5V74 - chains Q3 and Q8 of the 270 polymer chains in the assembly; structure by X-ray diffraction, 3.51 A resolution.

Chain Q3:
Protein: Microcompartments protein
Organism: Haliangium ochraceum (strain DSM 14365 / JCM 11303 / SMP-2)
Reference sequence: D0LID5 (D0LID5_HALO1); residue numbers follow UniProt; this construct covers 1-99
Sequence (99 residues; numbered 1 to 99; the number before each row is that of its first residue):
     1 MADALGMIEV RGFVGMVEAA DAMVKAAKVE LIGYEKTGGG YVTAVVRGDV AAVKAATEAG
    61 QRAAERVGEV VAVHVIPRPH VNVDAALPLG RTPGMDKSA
Disordered / not traced: 1, 94-99
Curated features (UniProtKB/Swiss-Prot):
  - mutagenesis: Lys28 (K28A: Forms larger hexamer patches, increases hexamer stacking), Arg78 (R78A: Forms smaller hexamer patches)

Chain Q8:
Protein: Microcompartments protein
Organism: Haliangium ochraceum (strain DSM 14365 / JCM 11303 / SMP-2)
Reference sequence: D0LID6 (D0LID6_HALO1); numbering as in UniProt (aligned over 1-212)
Sequence (212 residues; each row starts with the number of its first residue):
     1 MSITLRTYIF LDALQPQLAT FIGKTARGFL PVPGQASLWV EIAPGIAINR VTDAALKATK
    61 VQPAVQVVER AYGLLEVHHF DQGEVLAAGS TILDKLEVRE EGRLKPQVMT HQIIRAVEAY
   121 QTQIINRNSQ GMMILPGESL FILETQPAGY AVLAANEAEK AANVHLVNVT PYGAFGRLYL
   181 AGSEAEIDAA AEAAEAAIRS VSGVAQESFR DR
Disordered / not traced: 1-2, 206-212

How chain Q3 and chain Q8 interact:
Contacting residue pairs (9; chain Q3 residue first):
  Lys25(Q3) - Ala13(Q8)
  Lys25(Q3) - Gln15(Q8)  hydrogen bond (backbone-side chain)
  Lys25(Q3) - Lys160(Q8)  hydrogen bond (side chain-backbone)
  Ala26(Q3) - Asp12(Q8)
  Ala26(Q3) - Ala13(Q8)  hydrogen bond (backbone-backbone)
  Asp49(Q3) - Asp81(Q8)
  Ala51(Q3) - Gln82(Q8)
  Ala51(Q3) - Gly83(Q8)
  Ala55(Q3) - Phe10(Q8)  hydrophobic
Also at the interface, not in a pair above, chain Q3 (7 interface residues in all): Ala27, Ala52

Overview:
7 residues of chain Q3 and 8 residues of chain Q8 are in contact; the contacts include 3 hydrogen bonds. Polar
pairs include Lys25(Q3)-Gln15(Q8), Lys25(Q3)-Lys160(Q8) and Ala26(Q3)-Ala13(Q8). UniProt lists 2 mutagenesis
sites on chain Q3.
Chain Q3 is Microcompartments protein and chain Q8 is Microcompartments protein, both from Haliangium
ochraceum (strain DSM 14365 / JCM 11303 / SMP-2); the structure, Structure of the intact Haliangium ochraceum
microcompartment shell, was determined by X-ray diffraction (same publication as 5V76).
